PDB entry 6P46 | electron microscopy, 3.50 A resolution | chains A and B

Chain A (and B):
Protein: Anoctamin-6
Organism: Mus musculus
Notes: chain B of this document is another copy of the same molecule, construct and numbering; everything in this record applies to it too
UniProtKB: Q6P9J9 (ANO6_MOUSE); residues 1-911 here = UniProt positions 1-911
Sequence (911 residues; each row starts with the number of its first residue):
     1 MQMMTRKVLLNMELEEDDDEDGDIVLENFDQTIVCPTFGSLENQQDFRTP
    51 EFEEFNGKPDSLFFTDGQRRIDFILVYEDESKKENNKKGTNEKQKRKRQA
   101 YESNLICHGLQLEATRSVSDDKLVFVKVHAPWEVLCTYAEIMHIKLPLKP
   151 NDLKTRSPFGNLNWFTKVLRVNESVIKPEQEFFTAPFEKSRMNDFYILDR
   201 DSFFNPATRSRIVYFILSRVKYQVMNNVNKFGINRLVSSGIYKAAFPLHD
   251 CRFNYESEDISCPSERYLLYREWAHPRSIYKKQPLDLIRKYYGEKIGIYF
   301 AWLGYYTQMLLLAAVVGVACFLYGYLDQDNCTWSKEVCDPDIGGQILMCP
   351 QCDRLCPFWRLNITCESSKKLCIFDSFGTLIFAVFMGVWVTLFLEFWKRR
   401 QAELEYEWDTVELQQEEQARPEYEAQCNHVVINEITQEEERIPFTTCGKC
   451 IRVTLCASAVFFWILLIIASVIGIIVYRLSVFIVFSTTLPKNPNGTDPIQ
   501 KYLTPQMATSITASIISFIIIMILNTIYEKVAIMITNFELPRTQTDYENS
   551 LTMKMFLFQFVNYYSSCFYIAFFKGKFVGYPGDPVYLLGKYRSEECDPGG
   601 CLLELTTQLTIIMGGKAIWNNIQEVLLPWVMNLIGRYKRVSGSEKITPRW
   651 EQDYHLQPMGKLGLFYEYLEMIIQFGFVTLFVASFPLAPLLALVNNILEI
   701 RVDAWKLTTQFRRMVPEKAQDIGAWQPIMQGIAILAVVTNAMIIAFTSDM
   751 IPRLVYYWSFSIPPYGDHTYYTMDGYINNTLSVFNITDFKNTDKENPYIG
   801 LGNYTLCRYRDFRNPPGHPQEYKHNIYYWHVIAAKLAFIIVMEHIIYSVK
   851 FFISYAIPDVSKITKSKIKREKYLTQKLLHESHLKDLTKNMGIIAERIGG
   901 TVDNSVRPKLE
Disordered / not traced: 1-45, 82-86, 108-122, 148-186, 197-204, 252-263, 414-444, 490-500, 788-806, 876-911
Disulfide bonds: Cys349-Cys807
Ion coordination: Ca2+: Glu624, Glu670, Asp703
UniProt features mapped onto this chain:
  - binding site (Ca(2+)): Glu624, Glu667, Glu670
  - glycosylation (N-linked (GlcNAc...) asparagine): Asn330, Asn362, Asn494, Asn778, Asn785, Asn803
  - mutagenesis: Lys370 (K370A: No effect on lipid scramblase activity), Asp409 (D409G: Increased speed of phospholipid scrambling; D409G: Reduced channel activity and sensitivity to Ca(2+)), Arg478 (R478A: Decreased lipid scramblase and ion channel activity. Requires lower calcium levels for activation of ion channel activity), Phe518 (F518A: Increased speed of phospholipid scrambling. Constitutive scramblase activity at basal cytosolic calcium levels; when associated with A-563 and A-612 ...), Ile521 (I521A: Does not induce a constitutive phospholipid scramblase activity; I521K/E: Induces a constitutive phospholipid scramblase activity), Met522 (M522K: Induces a constitutive phospholipid scramblase activity), Thr526 (T526K: Induces a constitutive phospholipid scramblase activity), Gln559 (Q559K: Moderately decreased sensitivity to activation by calcium; Q559K: Slower channel activation. Increased permeability to chloride ions), Tyr563 (Y563A: Increased speed of phospholipid scrambling. Requires lower calcium levels for activation of scramblase and ion channel activity ...), Ile611 (I611K: Induces a constitutive phospholipid scramblase activity), Ile612 (I612A: Increased speed of phospholipid scrambling. Constitutive scramblase activity at basal cytosolic calcium levels; when associated with A-518 and A-563 ...), Gly615 (G615A: Requires lower calcium levels for activation of scramblase and ion channel activity), 4 further mutagenesis entries in UniProt
What the authors report for this chain:
  - Ca2+ coordination: Glu624, Glu670, Asp703
  - conformationally variable residues (helix shift): Arg542, Gly615, Asn621, Lys706
  - contacts within the chain: Glu624-Lys706

Interface between chain A and chain B:
Residue-residue contacts (27; chain A residue first):
  Val738(A) - His844(B)
  Met742(A) - His844(B)
  Tyr765(A) - Asn814(B)
  Tyr765(A) - Gln820(B)
  Tyr765(A) - His824(B)
  Asn814(A) - Tyr765(B)
  Gln820(A) - Pro764(B)
  Gln820(A) - Tyr765(B)
  Ile826(A) - Ile826(B)  hydrophobic
  Trp829(A) - Trp829(B)
  Trp829(A) - His830(B)
  Trp829(A) - Ala833(B)  hydrophobic
  His830(A) - Trp829(B)
  Ala833(A) - Trp829(B)  hydrophobic
  Ala833(A) - Leu836(B)
  Leu836(A) - Ala833(B)
  Leu836(A) - Ala837(B)  hydrophobic
  Leu836(A) - Ile840(B)
  Ala837(A) - Leu836(B)  hydrophobic
  Ile839(A) - Ile840(B)  hydrophobic
  Ile840(A) - Leu836(B)
  Ile840(A) - Ile839(B)  hydrophobic
  Ile840(A) - Ile840(B)  hydrophobic
  Glu843(A) - His844(B)  salt bridge
  His844(A) - Val738(B)
  His844(A) - Met742(B)
  His844(A) - Glu843(B)  salt bridge
Interface residues without a listed pair, chain A (22 interface residues in all): Met553, Pro764, Lys823, His824, Asn825, Ile832, Tyr855
Interface residues without a listed pair, chain B (22 interface residues in all): Met553, Lys823, Asn825, Ile832, Tyr855

In short:
Chain A and chain B each contribute 22 residues to their interface; the contacts include 2 salt bridges. Its
one salt-bridged contact is Glu843(A)-His844(B). UniProt lists 3 Ca2+-binding residues and 16 mutagenesis
sites on chain A. From the paper: Ca2+ coordination by Glu624(A), Glu670(A) and Asp703(A); conformational
variability at Arg542(A), Gly615(A) and Asn621(A) among others.
Both chains are Anoctamin-6 (Mus musculus). Entry 6P46 (Cryo-EM structure of TMEM16F in digitonin with calcium
bound) was determined by electron microscopy, deposited together with 6P47, 6P48 and 6P49.
